PDB entry 7XJL | electron microscopy, 3.50 A resolution | chains C and E of the 6 polymer chains in the assembly

== Chain C ==
Molecule: Guanine nucleotide-binding protein G(I)/G(S)/G(T) subunit beta-1
From: Homo sapiens
UniProtKB: P62873 (GBB1_HUMAN); residues 1-340 here = UniProt positions 1-340
Chain sequence (348 residues; row label = number of the first residue in the row; numbers below 1 keep their minus sign (His-7 is residue -7)):
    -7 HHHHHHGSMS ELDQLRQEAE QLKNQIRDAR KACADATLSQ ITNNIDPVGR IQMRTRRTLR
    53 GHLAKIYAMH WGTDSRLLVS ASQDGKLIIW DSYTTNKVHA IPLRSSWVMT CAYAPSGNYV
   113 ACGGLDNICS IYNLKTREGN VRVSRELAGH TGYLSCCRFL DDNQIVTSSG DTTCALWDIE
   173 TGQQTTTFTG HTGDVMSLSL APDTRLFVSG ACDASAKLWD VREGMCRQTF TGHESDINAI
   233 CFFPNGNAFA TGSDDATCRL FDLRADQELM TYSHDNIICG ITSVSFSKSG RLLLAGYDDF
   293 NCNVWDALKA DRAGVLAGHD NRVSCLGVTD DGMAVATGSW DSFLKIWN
Not modelled in the structure: -7 to 2
Differences from the reference sequence: expression tag (-7 to 0)
UniProt features mapped onto this chain:
  - modified residue: Ser2 (N-acetylserine), His266 (Phosphohistidine)
  - natural variant: Leu30 (L30F: In MRD42; uncertain significance), Arg52 (R52G: In MRD42), Gly64 (G64V: In MRD42), Asp76 (D76E: In MRD42; D76G: In MRD42), Gly77 (G77S: In MRD42), Lys78 (K78R: In MRD42), Ile80 (I80N: In MRD42; I80T: In MRD42), His91 (H91R: In MRD42; uncertain significance), Ala92 (A92T: In MRD42), Pro94 (P94S: In MRD42), Leu95 (L95P: In MRD42), Arg96 (R96L: In MRD42), 5 further natural variant entries in UniProt

== Chain E ==
Molecule: single-chain variable fragment (scFv16)
From: Homo sapiens
Notes: antibody fragment or engineered binder
Chain sequence (300 residues; numbered -2 to 285 plus 15 insertion-coded residues; 3 numbers in that range are skipped by the numbering (no residue carries them; nothing is unmodelled there); the number before each row is that of its first residue; a row labelled like 120A-120O holds insertion residues (120A, then the next letters in order); numbers below 1 keep their minus sign (Gly-2 is residue -2)):
    -2 GRPDVQLVES GGGLVQPGGS RKLSCSASGF AFSSFGMHWV RQAPEKGLEW VAYISSGSGT
    58 IYYADTVKGR FTISRDDPKN TLFLQMTSLR SEDTAMYYCV RSIYYYGSSP FDFWGQGTTL
   118 TVS
120A-120O SGGGGSGGGGSGGGG
   124 SDIVMTQATS SVPVTPGESV SISCRSSKSL LHSNGNTYLY WFLQRPGQSP QLLIYRMSNL
   184 ASGVPDRFSG SGSGTAFTLT ISRLEAEDVG VYYCMQHLEY PLTFGAGTKL ELKAAAGAPL
   244 EVLFQGPGAW SHPQFEKGAE DQVDPRLIDG KGAAHHHHHH HH
Not modelled in the structure: -2 to 1, 120A-120O, 138, 236-285
Disulfide bonds: Cys147-Cys217

== Chain C / chain E interface ==
Residue-residue contacts (10; chain C residue first):
  Arg68(C) - Tyr103(E)
  Leu69(C) - Tyr103(E)  hydrophobic
  Val90(C) - Tyr102(E)  hydrophobic
  His91(C) - Tyr102(E)
  Glu130(C) - Gly26(E)
  Glu130(C) - Phe27(E)
  Glu130(C) - Ala28(E)
  Glu130(C) - Phe32(E)
  Gly131(C) - Phe32(E)
  Asn132(C) - Ala28(E)
Interface residues without a listed pair, chain C (8 interface residues in all): Asp83
Interface residues without a listed pair, chain E (9 interface residues in all): Val2, Ser31, Arg98

== Overview ==
Chain C and chain E form an interface of 8 and 9 residues respectively.
Chain C is Guanine nucleotide-binding protein G(I)/G(S)/G(T) subunit beta-1 and chain E is single-chain
variable fragment (scFv16), both from Homo sapiens; the structure, Cryo-EM structure of the spexin-bound
GALR2-miniGq complex, was determined by electron microscopy, deposited together with 7XJJ and 7XJK.
